5X2Z - chains B and D of the 4 polymer chains in the assembly; structure by X-ray diffraction, 1.80 A resolution.

# Chain B (and D)
Name: L-methionine gamma-lyase
Organism: Pseudomonas putida
Notes: EC 4.4.1.11, 4.4.1.2; chain D of this document is another copy of the same molecule, construct and numbering; everything in this record applies to it too
UniProtKB: P13254 (MEGL_PSEPU); numbering as in UniProt (aligned over 1-398)
Amino-acid sequence (398 residues; each row starts with the number of its first residue):
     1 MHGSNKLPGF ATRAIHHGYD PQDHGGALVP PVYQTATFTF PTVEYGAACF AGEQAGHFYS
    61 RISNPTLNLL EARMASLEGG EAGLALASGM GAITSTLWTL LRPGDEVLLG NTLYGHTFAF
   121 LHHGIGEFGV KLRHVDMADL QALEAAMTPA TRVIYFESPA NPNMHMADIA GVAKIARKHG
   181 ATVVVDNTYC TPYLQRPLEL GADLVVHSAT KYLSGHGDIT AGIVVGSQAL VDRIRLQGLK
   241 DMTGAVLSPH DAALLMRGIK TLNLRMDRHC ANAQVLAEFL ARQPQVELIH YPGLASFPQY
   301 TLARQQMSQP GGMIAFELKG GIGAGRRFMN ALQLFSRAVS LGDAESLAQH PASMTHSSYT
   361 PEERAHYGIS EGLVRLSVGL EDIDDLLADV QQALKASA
Disordered / not traced: 1-6 (chain D: 1-2)
Sequence notes: engineered mutation His116 (Cys in P13254)
Ligand contacts: 3LM ((2E)-2-[({3-hydroxy-2-methyl-5-[(phosphonooxy)methyl]pyridin-4-yl}methyl)amino]-4-(methylsulfanyl)but-2-enoic acid): Ser88, Gly89, Met90, Ile93, Tyr114, His116, Glu157, Asn161, Asp186, Thr188, Tyr189, Ser208, Thr210, Lys211, Thr220, Ala221, Val339, Ser340, Leu341, Thr355, Arg375
Swiss-Prot annotation at these positions:
  - binding site (pyridoxal 5'-phosphate): Tyr59 to Arg61, Gly89, Met90, Ser208 to Thr210
  - binding site (substrate): Tyr114, Arg375
  - modified residue: Lys211 (N6-(pyridoxal phosphate)lysine)

# Chain B / chain D interface
Contacting residue pairs - 64 pairs, chain B then chain D:
  Pro8(B) with Asp385(D)
  Gly9(B) with Asp382(D); Asp385(D), hydrogen bond (backbone-side chain)
  Ala11(B) with Leu380(D)
  Thr12(B) with Leu334(D); Glu381(D); Asp382(D), hydrogen bond (side chain-backbone); Asp385(D), hydrogen bond
  Ile15(B) with Ala344(D); Glu345(D); Leu380(D), hydrophobic; Glu381(D)
  His16(B) with Leu334(D); Glu345(D); Glu381(D), salt bridge
  Leu28(B) with Ser336(D); Asp343(D); Leu347(D), hydrophobic
  Val29(B) with His216(D); Gly217(D)
  Ser214(B) with Arg257(D), hydrogen bond
  His216(B) with Val29(D); Arg257(D), hydrogen bond; Thr261(D)
  Gly217(B) with Val29(D)
  Asp218(B) with Arg257(D), salt bridge
  Leu254(B) with Leu254(D), hydrophobic; Arg257(D)
  Arg257(B) with Ser214(D), hydrogen bond; His216(D), hydrogen bond; Asp218(D), salt bridge; Leu254(D); Gly258(D)
  Gly258(B) with Arg257(D)
  Lys260(B) with Glu345(D), salt bridge
  Thr261(B) with His216(D); Arg265(D)
  Asn263(B) with Arg268(D)
  Leu264(B) with Leu264(D); Arg268(D)
  Arg265(B) with Thr261(D)
  Arg268(B) with Asn263(D); Leu264(D)
  Leu334(B) with Thr12(D); His16(D)
  Ser336(B) with Leu28(D)
  Asp343(B) with Leu28(D)
  Ala344(B) with Ile15(D)
  Glu345(B) with Ile15(D); His16(D); Lys260(D), salt bridge
  Leu347(B) with Leu28(D), hydrophobic
  Leu380(B) with Ala11(D); Ile15(D), hydrophobic
  Glu381(B) with Thr12(D); Ile15(D); His16(D), salt bridge
  Asp382(B) with Gly9(D); Phe10(D), hydrogen bond (side chain-backbone); Ala11(D), hydrogen bond (side chain-backbone); Thr12(D), hydrogen bond (side chain-backbone)
  Asp385(B) with Pro8(D); Gly9(D), hydrogen bond (side chain-backbone); Thr12(D), hydrogen bond
Other interface residues (no listed pair), chain B (34 interface residues in all): His250, Asp267, Asp384
Other interface residues (no listed pair), chain D (35 interface residues in all): Lys6, His250, Asp267

# Overview
34 residues of chain B face 35 of chain D across their interface; the contacts include 12 hydrogen bonds and 6
salt bridges. Polar pairs include His16(B)-Glu381(D), Asp218(B)-Arg257(D) and Lys260(B)-Glu345(D). Bound to
chain B: compound 3LM.
Both chains are L-methionine gamma-lyase (Pseudomonas putida). Entry 5X2Z (Crystal structure of Pseudomonas
putida methionine gamma-lyase C116H mutant with L-methionine intermediates) was determined by X-ray
diffraction together with 5X2V, 5X2W, 5X2X, 5X2Y and 5X30 from the same study.
